7VAX - chains D and G of the 12 polymer chains in the assembly; structure by electron microscopy, 2.90 A resolution.

== Chain D ==
Protein: V-type ATP synthase beta chain
Organism: Thermus thermophilus HB8
Reference sequence: Q56404 (VATB_THET8); residue numbers follow UniProt; this construct covers 1-478
Sequence (478 residues; row label = number of the first residue in the row):
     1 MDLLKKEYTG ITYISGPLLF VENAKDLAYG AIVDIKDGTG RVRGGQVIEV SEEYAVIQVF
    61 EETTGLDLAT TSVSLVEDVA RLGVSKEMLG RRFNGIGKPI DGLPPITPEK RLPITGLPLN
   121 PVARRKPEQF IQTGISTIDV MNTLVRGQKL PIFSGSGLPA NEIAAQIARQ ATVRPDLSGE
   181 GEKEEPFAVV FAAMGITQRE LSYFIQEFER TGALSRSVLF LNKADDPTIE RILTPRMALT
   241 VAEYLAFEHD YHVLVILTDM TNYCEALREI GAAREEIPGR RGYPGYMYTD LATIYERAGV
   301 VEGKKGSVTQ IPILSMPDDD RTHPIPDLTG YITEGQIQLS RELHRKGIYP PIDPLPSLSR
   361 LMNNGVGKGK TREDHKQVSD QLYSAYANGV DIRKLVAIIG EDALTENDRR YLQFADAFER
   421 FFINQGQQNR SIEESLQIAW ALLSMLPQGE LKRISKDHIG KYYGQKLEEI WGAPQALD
Unresolved in the structure: 1-4, 475-478

== Chain G ==
Protein: V-type ATP synthase subunit D
Organism: Thermus thermophilus HB8
Reference sequence: O87880 (VATD_THET8); residues 1-223 here = UniProt positions 1-223
Sequence (223 residues; numbered 1 to 223; the number before each row is that of its first residue):
     1 MSQVSPTRMN LLQRRGQLRL AQKGVDLLKK KRDALVAEFF GLVREAMEAR KALDQAAKEA
    61 YAALLLAQAF DGPEVVAGAA LGVPPLEGVE AEVENVWGSK VPRLKATFPD GALLSPVGTP
   121 AYTLEASRAF RRYAEALIRV ANTETRLKKI GEEIKKTTRR VNALEQVVIP GIRAQIRFIQ
   181 QVLEQRERED TFRLKRIKGK IEAREAEEEG GRPNPQVEIG AGL
Unresolved in the structure: 1-3, 210-223

== Chain D / chain G interface ==
Pairs across the interface (17; chain D residue first):
  Y54(D) - E205(G)
  E275(D) - K198(G)  hydrogen bond (backbone-side chain)
  I277(D) - T191(G)
  I277(D) - K198(G)
  P278(D) - L194(G)
  R281(D) - R8(G)
  D318(D) - L12(G)
  D320(D) - L12(G)
  T322(D) - R15(G)  hydrogen bond
  K394(D) - K23(G)
  K394(D) - L27(G)
  L395(D) - L27(G)  hydrophobic
  L395(D) - K30(G)
  L395(D) - K31(G)
  I398(D) - L27(G)  hydrophobic
  I398(D) - K31(G)
  I399(D) - W97(G)  hydrophobic
Other interface residues (no listed pair), chain D (14 interface residues in all): G279, D391
Other interface residues (no listed pair), chain G (14 interface residues in all): E187, K195

== In short ==
Chain D and chain G each contribute 14 residues to their interface, with 2 hydrogen bonds. Polar contacts
include E275(D)-K198(G) and T322(D)-R15(G).
Chain D is V-type ATP synthase beta chain and chain G is V-type ATP synthase subunit D, both from Thermus
thermophilus HB8; the structure, V1EG of V/A-ATPase from Thermus thermophilus at saturated ATP-gamma-S
condition, state1-2, was determined by electron microscopy, deposited together with 7VAI, 7VAJ, 7VAK, 7VAL,
7VAM, 7VAN and 11 further entries.
